Entry 5AYU (X-ray diffraction, 1.80 A resolution); this record covers chains L and H.

Chain L:
Name: lysozyme binding Ig kappa chain V23-J2 region
Organism: Mus musculus
Amino-acid sequence (107 residues; each row starts with the number of its first residue):
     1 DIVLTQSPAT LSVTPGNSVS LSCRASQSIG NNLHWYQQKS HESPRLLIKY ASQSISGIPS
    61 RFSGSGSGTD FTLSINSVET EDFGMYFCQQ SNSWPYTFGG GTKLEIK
Disulfides: C23-C88

Chain H:
Name: Ig VH, anti-lysozyme
Organism: Mus musculus
Amino-acid sequence (113 residues; each row starts with the number of its first residue):
     1 DVQLQESGPS LVKPSQTLSL TCSVTGDSIT SDYWSWIRKF PGNRLEYMGY VSYSGSTYYN
    61 PSLKSRISIT RDTSKNQYYL DLNSVTTEDT ATYYCANWDG DYWGQGTLVT VSA
Disulfides: C22-C95

How chain L and chain H interact:
Residue-residue contacts (29; chain L residue first):
  Y36(L) - G100(H)
  Y36(L) - W103(H)  hydrophobic
  Q38(L) - K39(H)
  Q38(L) - N43(H)
  E42(L) - K39(H)  hydrogen bond (backbone-side chain)
  E42(L) - Y94(H)  hydrogen bond (backbone-side chain)
  S43(L) - Y94(H)
  S43(L) - W103(H)
  S43(L) - G104(H)
  P44(L) - W103(H)
  L46(L) - D99(H)
  L46(L) - G100(H)
  L46(L) - D101(H)
  K49(L) - D99(H)  salt bridge
  M85(L) - N43(H)
  F87(L) - N43(H)
  F87(L) - L45(H)  hydrophobic
  W94(L) - Y47(H)  hydrophobic
  W94(L) - G49(H)
  W94(L) - Y50(H)  hydrophobic
  W94(L) - Y58(H)
  W94(L) - Y59(H)  hydrogen bond (side chain-backbone)
  W94(L) - N60(H)
  P95(L) - N60(H)
  P95(L) - P61(H)
  Y96(L) - Y47(H)
  Y96(L) - W98(H)
  F98(L) - L45(H)
  F98(L) - Y47(H)
Interface residues without a listed pair, chain L (16 interface residues in all): K39, H41, Q89
Interface residues without a listed pair, chain H (20 interface residues in all): I37, E46, M48

Summary:
16 residues of chain L face 20 of chain H across their interface; the contacts include 3 hydrogen bonds and 1
salt bridge. Polar contacts include K49(L)-D99(H), E42(L)-K39(H) and E42(L)-Y94(H).
Here chain L is lysozyme binding Ig kappa chain V23-J2 region and chain H is Ig VH, anti-lysozyme, both from
Mus musculus. Entry 5AYU (Crystal structure of HyHEL-10 Fv) was determined by X-ray diffraction.
